Entry 4ZZ3 (X-ray diffraction, 2.50 A resolution); this record covers chain A.

Chain A:
Molecule: Trifunctional purine biosynthetic protein adenosine-3
From: Homo sapiens
Notes: EC 6.3.4.13, 6.3.3.1, 2.1.2.2; fragment: unp  residues 808-1010
Reference sequence: P22102 (PUR2_HUMAN); numbering as in UniProt (aligned over 808-1010)
Amino-acid sequence (210 residues; each row starts with the number of its first residue):
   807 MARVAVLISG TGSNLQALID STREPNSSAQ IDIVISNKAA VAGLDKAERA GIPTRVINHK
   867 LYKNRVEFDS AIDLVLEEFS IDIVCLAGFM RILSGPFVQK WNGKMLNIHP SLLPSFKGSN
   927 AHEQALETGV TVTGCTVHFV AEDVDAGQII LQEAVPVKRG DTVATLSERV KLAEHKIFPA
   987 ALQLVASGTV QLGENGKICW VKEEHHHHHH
Not modelled in the structure: 807, 1008-1016
Differences from the reference sequence: initiating methionine (807); expression tag (1011-1016)
Ligand contacts:
  - pemetrexed (4DW; N-{4-[2-(2-amino-4-oxo-4,7-dihydro-3H-pyrrolo[2,3-d]pyrimidin-5-yl)ethyl]benzoyl}-L-glutamic acid): L892, F895, M896, R897, I898, L899, V904, N913, H944, V946, A947, E948, D949, V950, D951
  - glycinamide ribonucleotide (GAR): G816, T817, G818, S819, N820, L821, G894, F895, M896, N913, I914, H915, P916, K977, E980
Curated features (UniProtKB/Swiss-Prot):
  - active site: H915 (Proton donor)
  - binding site (N(1)-(5-phospho-beta-D-ribosyl)glycinamide): G818 to N820, K977 to E980
  - binding site ((6R)-10-formyltetrahydrofolate): R871, M896 to L899, N913, A947 to D951
  - site: D951 (Raises pKa of active site His)
What the authors report for this chain:
  - conformationally variable residues (helix shift, loop rearrangement): K844, R871, M896 to L899

In short:
Bound to chain A: pemetrexed and glycinamide ribonucleotide. Curated annotation (UniProt) lists active-site
residue H915, 7 N(1)-(5-phospho-beta-D-ribosyl)glycinamide-binding residues and 11
(6R)-10-formyltetrahydrofolate-binding residues. The paper reports conformational variability at K844, R871
and M896.
Chain A is Trifunctional purine biosynthetic protein adenosine-3 (Homo sapiens); the structure, Human GAR
transformylase in complex with GAR and pemetrexed, was determined by X-ray diffraction together with 4ZZ1 and
4ZZ2 from the same study.
